Entry 6NFU (X-ray diffraction, 2.09 A resolution); this record covers chains A and C of the 3 polymer chains in the assembly.

Chain A:
Molecule: antibody fragment heavy chain
Source organism: Mus musculus
Notes: antibody fragment or engineered binder
Chain sequence (219 residues; row label = number of the first residue in the row):
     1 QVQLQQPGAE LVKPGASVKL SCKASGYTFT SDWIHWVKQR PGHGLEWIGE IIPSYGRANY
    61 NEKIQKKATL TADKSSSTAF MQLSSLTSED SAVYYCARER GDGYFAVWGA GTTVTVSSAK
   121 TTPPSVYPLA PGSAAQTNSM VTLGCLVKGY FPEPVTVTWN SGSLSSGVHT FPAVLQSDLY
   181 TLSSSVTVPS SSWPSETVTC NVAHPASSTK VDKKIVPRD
Disulfide bonds: C22-C96

Chain C:
Molecule: pH-gated potassium channel KcsA
Source organism: Streptomyces lividans
UniProtKB: P0A334 (KCSA_STRLI); residue numbers follow UniProt; this construct covers 22-124
Chain sequence (103 residues; numbered 22 to 124; the number before each row is that of its first residue):
    22 SALHWRAAGA ATVLLVIVLL AGSYLAVLAE RGAPGAQLIT YPRALWWSVE TATTVAYGDL
    82 YPVTLWGRCV AVVVMVAGIT SFGLVTAALA TWFVGREQER RGH
Sequence notes: engineered mutation A77 (Gly in P0A334), C90 (Leu in P0A334)
Bound ions: K+ site 1 near T75 (its only coordinating residue here); K+ site 2 near A77 (its only coordinating residue here)
Small-molecule neighbours:
  - 1EM ((1S)-2-hydroxy-1-[(nonanoyloxy)methyl]ethyl myristate): L41, S44, Y45, Y62, P63, L66, W67, V70, T85, L86, R89, V93
  - nonan-1-ol (F09): L46, L49, A50, W87, V91
Curated features (UniProtKB/Swiss-Prot):
  - motif: T75, V76, Y78 to D80 (Selectivity filter)
  - mutagenesis: E71 (E71A: Prevents channel inactivation)
Reported in the primary citation:
  - conformationally variable residues: V76
  - mutagenesis - G77A (0.29 +/- 0.02 mM): unchanged binding to K+

How chain A and chain C interact:
Residue-residue contacts (22):
  T30(A) with Y45(C)
  S31(A) with Y62(C)
  W33(A) with R52(C); Y62(C), hydrogen bond
  E50(A) with R52(C), salt bridge
  I52(A) with Y45(C); L49(C), hydrophobic; Y62(C)
  S54(A) with Y45(C), hydrogen bond
  Y55(A) with Y45(C); L49(C), hydrophobic
  R57(A) with L49(C); R52(C), hydrogen bond (side chain-backbone)
  N59(A) with R52(C); G53(C)
  E62(A) with P55(C)
  E99(A) with R52(C), salt bridge
  G101(A) with R52(C); T61(C); Y62(C), hydrogen bond (backbone-backbone)
  D102(A) with T61(C)
  G103(A) with T61(C)
Interface residues without a listed pair, chain A (16 interface residues in all): H35, R100
Interface residues without a listed pair, chain C (9 interface residues in all): V48, P63

Summary:
16 residues of chain A face 9 of chain C across their interface; the contacts include 4 hydrogen bonds and 2
salt bridges. Polar pairs include E50(A)-R52(C), E99(A)-R52(C) and W33(A)-Y62(C). From the paper: G77A of
chain C leaves binding to K+ unchanged; conformational variability at V76(C).
Here chain A is antibody fragment heavy chain (Mus musculus) and chain C is pH-gated potassium channel KcsA
(Streptomyces lividans). Entry 6NFU (Structure of the KcsA-G77A mutant or the 2,4-ion bound configuration of a
K+ channel selectivity filter) was determined by X-ray diffraction, deposited together with 6NFV and 6PA0.
